Entry 4GOK (X-ray diffraction, 2.60 A resolution); this record covers chains B and G.

== Chain B ==
Protein: ADP-ribosylation factor-like protein 2
Organism: Mus musculus
UniProt: Q9D0J4 (ARL2_MOUSE); numbering as in UniProt (aligned over 17-184)
Amino-acid sequence (169 residues; each row starts with the number of its first residue):
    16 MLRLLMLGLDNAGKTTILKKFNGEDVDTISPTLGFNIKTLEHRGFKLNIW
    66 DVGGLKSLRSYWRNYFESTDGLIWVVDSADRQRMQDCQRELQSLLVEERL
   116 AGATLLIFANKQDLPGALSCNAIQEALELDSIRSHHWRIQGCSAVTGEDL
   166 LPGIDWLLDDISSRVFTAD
Disordered / not traced: 16, 37-42, 180-184
Differences from the reference sequence: expression tag (16); engineered mutation Leu-70 (Gln in Q9D0J4)
Bound ions: Mg2+: Thr-30, Thr-47 (together with GMP-PNP)
Residues lining bound ligands: GMP-PNP (GNP; phosphoaminophosphonic acid-guanylate ester): Leu-24, Asp-25, Asn-26, Ala-27, Gly-28, Lys-29, Thr-30, Thr-31, Ile-44, Ser-45, Pro-46, Thr-47, Gly-68, Gly-69, Asn-125, Lys-126, Asp-128, Leu-129, Cys-157, Ser-158, Ala-159, Val-160

== Chain G ==
Protein: Protein unc-119 homolog A
Organism: Homo sapiens
UniProt: Q13432 (U119A_HUMAN); numbering as in UniProt (aligned over 1-240)
Amino-acid sequence (240 residues; numbered 1 to 240; the number before each row is that of its first residue):
     1 MKVKKGGGGAGTATESAPGPSGQSVAPIPQPPAESESGSESEPDAGPGPR
    51 PGPLQRKQPIGPEDVLGLQRITGDYLCSPEENIYKIDFVRFKIRDMDSGT
   101 VLFEIKKPPVSERLPINRRDLDPNAGRFVRYQFTPAFLRLRQVGATVEFT
   151 VGDKPVNNFRMIERHYFRNQLLKSFDFHFGFCIPSSKNTCEHIYDFPPLS
   201 EELISEMIRHPYETQSDSFYFVDDRLVMHNKADYSYSGTP
Disordered / not traced: 1-58, 110-123, 195-198, 238-240
UniProt features mapped onto this chain:
  - binding site (tetradecanoate): Tyr-131
  - modified residue (Phosphoserine): Ser-37, Ser-39, Ser-41
  - natural variant: Gly-22 (G22V: In IMD13; uncertain significance), Lys-57 to Pro-240 (deletion: In CORD24), Glu-201 to Pro-240 (deletion: In CORD24; uncertain significance)
  - mutagenesis: Pro-29 to Pro-32 (Impairs interaction with LCK), Ser-37 (S37A: Loss of phosphorylation; when associated with A-39 and A-41), Ser-39 (S39A: Loss of phosphorylation; when associated with A-37 and A-41), Ser-41 (S41A: Loss of phosphorylation; when associated with A-37 and A-39)

== How chain B and chain G interact ==
Residue-residue contacts - 30 pairs, chain B then chain G:
  Leu-48(B) / Ser-186(G)
  Leu-48(B) / Lys-187(G)  hydrogen bond (backbone-backbone)
  Gly-49(B) / Ser-186(G)
  Gly-49(B) / Lys-187(G)
  Gly-49(B) / Asn-188(G)
  Phe-50(B) / Phe-181(G)
  Phe-50(B) / Asn-188(G)  hydrogen bond (backbone-side chain)
  Phe-50(B) / Thr-189(G)  hydrogen bond (backbone-backbone)
  Asn-51(B) / Thr-189(G)
  Ile-52(B) / Phe-177(G)  hydrophobic
  Ile-52(B) / Phe-179(G)  hydrophobic
  Ile-52(B) / Thr-189(G)  hydrogen bond (backbone-backbone)
  Ile-52(B) / Cys-190(G)
  Ile-52(B) / Glu-191(G)  hydrogen bond (backbone-backbone)
  Lys-53(B) / Glu-191(G)  salt bridge
  Lys-53(B) / Ile-193(G)
  Thr-54(B) / Phe-177(G)
  Thr-54(B) / Glu-191(G)  hydrogen bond (backbone-backbone)
  Thr-54(B) / His-192(G)
  Thr-54(B) / Ile-193(G)  hydrogen bond (backbone-backbone)
  Leu-55(B) / Ile-193(G)  hydrophobic
  Asn-63(B) / Phe-177(G)
  Trp-65(B) / His-178(G)
  Trp-65(B) / Phe-179(G)  hydrogen bond (side chain-backbone)
  Tyr-76(B) / Phe-181(G)  hydrophobic
  Tyr-76(B) / Ile-183(G)  hydrophobic
  Tyr-76(B) / Pro-184(G)
  Asn-79(B) / Phe-181(G)
  Tyr-80(B) / Phe-181(G)  hydrogen bond (side chain-backbone)
  Tyr-80(B) / Ile-183(G)
Other interface residues (no listed pair), chain B (15 interface residues in all): Glu-56, Leu-73
Other interface residues (no listed pair), chain G (16 interface residues in all): Phe-149, Cys-182

== Summary ==
15 residues of chain B and 16 residues of chain G are in contact, with 9 hydrogen bonds and 1 salt bridge.
Polar pairs include Lys-53(B)/Glu-191(G), Phe-50(B)/Asn-188(G) and Trp-65(B)/Phe-179(G). Bound to chain B:
GMP-PNP.
Here chain B is ADP-ribosylation factor-like protein 2 (Mus musculus) and chain G is Protein unc-119 homolog A
(Homo sapiens). Entry 4GOK (The Crystal structure of Arl2GppNHp in complex with UNC119a) was determined by
X-ray diffraction (same publication as 4GOJ).
